PDB entry 6LSE | X-ray diffraction, 2.25 A resolution | chains A and C of the 3 polymer chains in the assembly

[Chain A]
Name: Genome polyprotein
Organism: Human enterovirus 71
Notes: EC 2.7.7.48
UniProt: E5RPG3 (E5RPG3_HE71); residues 1-462 here correspond to UniProt positions 1732-2193 (UniProt number = residue number + 1731)
Chain sequence (468 residues; numbered 1 to 468; the number before each row is that of its first residue):
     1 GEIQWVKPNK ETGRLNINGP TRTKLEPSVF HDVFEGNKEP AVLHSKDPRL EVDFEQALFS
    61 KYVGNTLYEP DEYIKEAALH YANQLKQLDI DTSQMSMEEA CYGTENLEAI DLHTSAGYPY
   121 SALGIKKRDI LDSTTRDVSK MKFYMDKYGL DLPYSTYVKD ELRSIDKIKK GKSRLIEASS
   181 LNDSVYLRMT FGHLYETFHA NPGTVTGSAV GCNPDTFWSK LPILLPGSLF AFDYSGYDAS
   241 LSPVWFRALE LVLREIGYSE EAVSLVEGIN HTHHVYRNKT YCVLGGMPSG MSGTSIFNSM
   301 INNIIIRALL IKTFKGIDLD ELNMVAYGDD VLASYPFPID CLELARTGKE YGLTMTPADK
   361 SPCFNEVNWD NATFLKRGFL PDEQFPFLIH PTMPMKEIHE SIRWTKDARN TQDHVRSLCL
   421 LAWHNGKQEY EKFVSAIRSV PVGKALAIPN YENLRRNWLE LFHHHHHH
Unresolved in the structure: 465-468
Differences from the reference sequence: engineered mutation Met291 (Cys2022 in E5RPG3); expression tag (463-468)
Bound ions: Zn2+: His271, His273, Cys282, Glu343
Residues lining bound ligands: pyrophosphate (POP): Arg163, Lys167, Arg174, Ser235, Gly236, Tyr237
Reported in the primary citation:
  - binding site for the 35-nt RNA strand: Thr114 to Ser115, Lys127, Ile176, Arg188

[Chain C]
Molecule: 19-nt RNA strand
Sequence (19 nucleotides; each row starts with the number of its first residue):
   684 UGUUCGACGA GAGAGACCU
Unresolved in the structure: 684-694

[How chain A and chain C interact]
Pairs across the interface (36; chain A residue first):
  Arg128(A) - A695(C)  salt bridge to the phosphate
  Lys159(A) - U702(C)  hydrogen bond to the base
  Arg174(A) - U702(C)  salt bridge to the phosphate
  Asp238(A) - U702(C)  hydrogen bond to the sugar
  Ser289(A) - U702(C)  hydrogen bond to the sugar
  Thr294(A) - U702(C)  sugar contact
  Ser295(A) - C701(C)  hydrogen bond to the base
  Asn298(A) - U702(C)  hydrogen bond to the sugar
  Tyr327(A) - C701(C)  hydrogen bond to the sugar
  Gly328(A) - C701(C)  sugar contact
  Asp329(A) - C701(C)  hydrogen bond to the sugar
  Asp329(A) - U702(C)  phosphate contact
  Asp330(A) - C701(C)  sugar contact
  Leu375(A) - C700(C)  sugar contact
  Leu375(A) - C701(C)  sugar contact
  Lys376(A) - C701(C)  phosphate contact
  Arg377(A) - C700(C)  sugar contact
  Met393(A) - A699(C)  sugar contact
  Met393(A) - C700(C)  sugar contact
  Glu397(A) - C700(C)  phosphate contact
  Ser401(A) - G698(C)  hydrogen bond to the phosphate
  Ser401(A) - A699(C)  hydrogen bond to the phosphate
  Ser401(A) - C700(C)  phosphate contact
  Asn410(A) - G696(C)  hydrogen bond to the sugar
  Asn410(A) - A697(C)  sugar contact
  Asn410(A) - G698(C)  phosphate contact
  Asp413(A) - G696(C)  hydrogen bond to the base
  Asp413(A) - A697(C)  sugar contact
  Asp413(A) - G698(C)  hydrogen bond to the sugar
  His414(A) - A697(C)  sugar contact
  His414(A) - G698(C)  sugar contact
  His414(A) - A699(C)  salt bridge to the phosphate
  Ser417(A) - A697(C)  base contact
  Ser417(A) - G698(C)  hydrogen bond to the sugar
  Ser417(A) - A699(C)  sugar contact
  Leu421(A) - A699(C)  sugar contact
Also at the interface, not in a pair above, chain A (26 interface residues in all): Lys406, Asp407, Leu418

[In short]
26 residues of chain A face 8 of chain C across their interface, with 13 hydrogen bonds and 3 salt bridges.
Polar contacts include Lys159(A)-U702(C), Ser295(A)-C701(C) and Asp413(A)-G696(C). Bound to chain A:
pyrophosphate. The paper reports a binding site for the 35-nt RNA strand at Thr114(A), Lys127(A) and Ile176(A)
among others.
Here chain A is Genome polyprotein (Human enterovirus 71) and chain C is a 19-nt RNA strand. Entry 6LSE
(Crystal structure of the enterovirus 71 polymerase elongation complex (C3S6A/C3S6B form)) was determined by
X-ray diffraction (same publication as 6LSF, 6LSG and 6LSH).
